5LTW - chains B and C of the 4 polymer chains in the assembly; structure by X-ray diffraction, 4.50 A resolution (low resolution: residue-level contacts below are approximate; hydrogen-bond / salt-bridge calls are withheld).

Chain B:
Protein: 14-3-3 protein sigma
Source organism: Homo sapiens
Reference sequence: P31947 (1433S_HUMAN); numbering as in UniProt (aligned over 1-231)
Sequence (234 residues; numbered -2 to 231; the number before each row is that of its first residue; numbers below 1 keep their minus sign (Gly-2 is residue -2)):
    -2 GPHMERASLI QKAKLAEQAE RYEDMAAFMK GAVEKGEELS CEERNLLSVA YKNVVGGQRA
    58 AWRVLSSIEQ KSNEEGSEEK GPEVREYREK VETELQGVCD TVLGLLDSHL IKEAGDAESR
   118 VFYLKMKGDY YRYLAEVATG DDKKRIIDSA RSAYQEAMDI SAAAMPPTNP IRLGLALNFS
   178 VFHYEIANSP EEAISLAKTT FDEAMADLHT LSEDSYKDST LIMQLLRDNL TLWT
Disordered / not traced: -2 to 1, 74-77
Construct notes: expression tag (-2 to 0); engineered mutation Ala159 (Lys in P31947), Ala160 (Lys in P31947), Ala161 (Glu in P31947)

Chain C:
Protein: Heat shock protein beta-6
Source organism: Homo sapiens
Reference sequence: O14558 (HSPB6_HUMAN); residues 1-149 here = UniProt positions 1-149
Sequence (149 residues; row label = number of the first residue in the row):
     1 MEIPVPVQPS WLRRASAPLP GLSAPGRLFD QRFGEGLLEA ELAALCPTTL APYYLRAPSV
    61 ALPVAQVPTD PGHFSVLLDV KHFSPEEIAV KVVGEHVEVH ARHEERPDEH GFVAREFHRR
   121 YRLPPGVDPA AVTSALSPEG VLSIQAAPA
Disordered / not traced: 21-25, 39-69
Modified positions: Ser16 (phosphoserine; SEP)
From the paper describing this entry:
  - post-translational modification sites: Ser16
  - conformationally variable residues (order/disorder transition): Arg27 to Gly34

Chain B / chain C interface:
Residue-residue contacts (40):
  Val46(B) - Leu19(C)
  Lys49(B) - Ser16(C)
  Lys49(B) - Leu19(C)
  Asn50(B) - Leu19(C)
  Arg56(B) - Arg13(C)
  Arg56(B) - Arg14(C)
  Arg56(B) - Ser16(C)
  Arg60(B) - Arg13(C)
  Lys122(B) - Ala17(C)
  Arg129(B) - Arg14(C)
  Arg129(B) - Ser16(C)
  Tyr130(B) - Ser16(C)
  Glu133(B) - Arg14(C)
  Gly171(B) - Ala17(C)
  Leu174(B) - Ala15(C)
  Leu174(B) - Ser16(C)
  Leu174(B) - Ala17(C)
  Asn175(B) - Ser16(C)
  Asn175(B) - Ala17(C)
  Val178(B) - Arg14(C)
  Val178(B) - Ala15(C)
  Glu182(B) - Arg14(C)
  Met202(B) - Pro107(C)
  Glu210(B) - Glu109(C)
  Tyr213(B) - Asp108(C)
  Tyr213(B) - Glu109(C)
  Leu218(B) - Pro18(C)
  Leu222(B) - Ala15(C)
  Leu222(B) - Ser16(C)
  Leu222(B) - Pro18(C)
  Arg224(B) - Ser84(C)
  Arg224(B) - Glu86(C)
  Asp225(B) - Trp11(C)
  Asn226(B) - Arg14(C)
  Asn226(B) - Ala15(C)
  Thr228(B) - Pro85(C)
  Thr228(B) - Glu86(C)
  Leu229(B) - Trp11(C)
  Leu229(B) - Leu12(C)
  Leu229(B) - Arg13(C)
Other interface residues (no listed pair), chain B (26 interface residues in all): Leu205, Ile219
Other interface residues (no listed pair), chain C (16 interface residues in all): Pro9
The authors on this interface:
  - pairs named by the authors: Arg224(B)-Glu86(C) (salt bridge)

In short:
The interface between chain B and chain C involves 26 residues on one side and 16 on the other. The authors
report a salt bridge between Arg224(B) and Glu86(C). The paper reports a modification site at Ser16(C);
conformational variability at Arg27(C).
Chain B is 14-3-3 protein sigma and chain C is Heat shock protein beta-6, both from Homo sapiens; the
structure, Complex of human 14-3-3 sigma CLU1 mutant with phosphorylated heat shock protein B6, was determined
by X-ray diffraction together with 5LU1, 5LU2 and 5LUM from the same study.
